PDB entry 8WXE | electron microscopy, 4.00 A resolution | chains e and m of the 8 polymer chains in the assembly

[Chain e]
Molecule: T-cell surface glycoprotein CD3 epsilon chain
Source organism: Homo sapiens
Reference sequence: P07766 (CD3E_HUMAN); residues 1-207 here = UniProt positions 1-207
Amino-acid sequence (207 residues; row label = number of the first residue in the row):
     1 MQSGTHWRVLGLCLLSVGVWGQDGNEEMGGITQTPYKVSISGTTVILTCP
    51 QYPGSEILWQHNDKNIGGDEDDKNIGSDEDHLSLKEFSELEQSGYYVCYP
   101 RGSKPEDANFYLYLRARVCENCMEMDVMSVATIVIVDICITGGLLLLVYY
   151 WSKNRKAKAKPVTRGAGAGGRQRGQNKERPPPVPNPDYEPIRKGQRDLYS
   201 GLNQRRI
Disordered / not traced: 1-32, 67-74, 102-108, 154-207
Cystine bridges: Cys49-Cys98, Cys119-Cys122

[Chain m]
Molecule: Signal peptide, flag tag, T cell receptor delta variable 1, T cell receptor delta constant
Source organism: Homo sapiens
Reference sequence: chimeric construct of A0A1B0GX56, B7Z8K6: residues 21-114 from A0A1B0GX56 (TRDV1_HUMAN) positions 21-114 (same numbers); residues 138-290 from B7Z8K6 positions 1-153 (UniProt number = residue number - 137)
Amino-acid sequence (307 residues; numbered -16 to 290; the number before each row is that of its first residue; numbers below 1 keep their minus sign (Met-16 is residue -16)):
   -16 MDMRVPAQLLGLLLLWLSGARCMDYKDDDDKGGSETGAQKVTQAQSSVSM
    34 PVRKAVTLNCLYETSWWSYYIFWYKQLPSKEMIFLIRQGSDEQNAKSGRY
    84 SVNFKKAAKSVALTISALQLEDSAKYFCALGDPGGLNTDKLIFGKGTRVT
   134 VEPRSQPHTKPSVFVMKNGTNVACLVKEFYPKDIRINLVSSKKITEFDPA
   184 IVISPSGKYNAVKLGKYEDSNSVTCSVQHDNKTVHSTDFEVKTDSTDHVK
   234 PKETENTKQPSKSCHKPKAIVHTEKVNMMSLTVLGLRMLFAKTVAVNFLL
   284 TAKLFFL
Disordered / not traced: -16 to 255, 290
Sequence notes: linker (115-137)
Swiss-Prot annotation at these positions:
  - glycosylation (N-linked (GlcNAc...) asparagine): Asn151, Asn214

[Chain e / chain m interface]
Contacting residue pairs - 5 pairs, chain e then chain m:
  Arg117(e) with Glu257(m), salt bridge
  Cys119(e) with Glu257(m), hydrogen bond
  Val130(e) with Leu264(m), hydrophobic
  Asp137(e) with Met271(m)
  Ile138(e) with Lys275(m)
Interface residues without a listed pair, chain e (6 interface residues in all): Met125
Interface residues without a listed pair, chain m (5 interface residues in all): Thr256

[Overview]
6 residues of chain e and 5 residues of chain m are in contact, with 1 hydrogen bond and 1 salt bridge. Polar
pairs include Arg117(e)-Glu257(m) and Cys119(e)-Glu257(m).
Here chain e is T-cell surface glycoprotein CD3 epsilon chain and chain m is Signal peptide, flag tag, T cell
receptor delta variable 1, T cell receptor delta constant, both from Homo sapiens. Entry 8WXE (Vgamma5Vdelta1
EH TCR-CD3 complex) was determined by electron microscopy, deposited together with 8JBV, 8JC0, 8JCB, 8WY0,
8WYI and 8YC0.
